9C9Y - chains A and B of the 3 polymer chains in the assembly; structure by electron microscopy, 3.35 A resolution.

# Chain A
Molecule: DNA topoisomerase 3-beta-1
Organism: Homo sapiens
Notes: EC 5.6.2.1
UniProtKB: O95985 (TOP3B_HUMAN); residue numbers follow UniProt; this construct covers 1-611
Amino-acid sequence (612 residues; numbered 0 to 611; the number before each row is that of its first residue; numbering starts at 0):
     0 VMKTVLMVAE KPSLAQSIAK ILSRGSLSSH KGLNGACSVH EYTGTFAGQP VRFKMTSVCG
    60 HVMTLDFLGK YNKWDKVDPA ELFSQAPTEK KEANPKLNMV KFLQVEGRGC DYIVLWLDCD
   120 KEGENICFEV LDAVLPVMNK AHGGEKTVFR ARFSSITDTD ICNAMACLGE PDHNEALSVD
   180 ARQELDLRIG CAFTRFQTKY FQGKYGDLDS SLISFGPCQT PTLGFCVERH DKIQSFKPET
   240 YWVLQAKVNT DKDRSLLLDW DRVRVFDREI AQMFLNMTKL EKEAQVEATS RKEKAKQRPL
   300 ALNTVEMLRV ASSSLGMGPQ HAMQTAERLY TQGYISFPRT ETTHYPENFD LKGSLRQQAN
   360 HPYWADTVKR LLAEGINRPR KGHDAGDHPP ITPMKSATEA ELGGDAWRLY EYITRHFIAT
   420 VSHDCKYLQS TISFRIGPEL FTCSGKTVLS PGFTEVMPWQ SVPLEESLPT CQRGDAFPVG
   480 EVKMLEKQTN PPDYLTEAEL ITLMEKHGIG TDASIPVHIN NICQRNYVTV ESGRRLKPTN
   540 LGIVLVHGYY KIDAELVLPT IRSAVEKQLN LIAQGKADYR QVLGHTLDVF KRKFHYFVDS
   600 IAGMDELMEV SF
Construct notes: expression tag (0); engineered mutation Phe336 (Tyr in O95985)
Bound ions: Mn2+ site 1: Glu9, Asp117 (shared with 1 residue of chain C); Mn2+ site 2: Glu340, Asp511
From the paper describing this entry:
  - Mn2+ coordination: Glu9, Asp117, Glu340, Asp511
  - mutagenesis - Y336F: abolished catalytic activity
  - binding site for the 8-nt DNA strand: Lys10, Trp73, Arg338
  - catalytic residues: Lys10, Arg338

# Chain B
Molecule: Tudor domain-containing protein 3
Organism: Homo sapiens
Notes: fragment: DUF-OB fold
UniProtKB: Q9H7E2 (TDRD3_HUMAN), isoform Q9H7E2-3; residue numbers follow UniProt; this construct covers 1-161
Amino-acid sequence (161 residues; each row starts with the number of its first residue):
     1 MAQVAGAALS QAGWYLSDEG IEACTSSPDK VNVNDIILIA LNTDLRTIGK KFLPSDINSG
    61 KVEKLEGPCV LQIQKIRNVA APKDNEESQA APRMLRLQMT DGHISCTAVE FSYMSKISLN
   121 TPPGTKVKLS GIVDIKNGFL LLNDSNTTVL GGEVEHLIEK W

# Chain A / chain B interface
Residue-residue contacts (19; chain A residue first):
  Glu238(A) - Lys83(B)
  Asp260(A) - Pro92(B)
  Arg261(A) - Met94(B)
  Arg261(A) - Phe111(B)
  Arg263(A) - Ala80(B)
  Arg263(A) - Ala90(B)
  Phe265(A) - Val79(B)
  Phe265(A) - Ala81(B)
  Phe265(A) - Pro82(B)
  Asp266(A) - Val79(B)
  Asp266(A) - Arg96(B)  salt bridge
  Glu268(A) - Phe139(B)
  Ile269(A) - Met94(B)  hydrophobic
  Ile269(A) - Phe139(B)  hydrophobic
  Met272(A) - Lys136(B)
  Phe273(A) - Met94(B)  hydrophobic
  Phe273(A) - Phe111(B)  hydrophobic
  Asn275(A) - Asn137(B)
  Met276(A) - Lys136(B)
Also at the interface, not in a pair above, chain A (15 interface residues in all): Val262, Val264, Pro437
Also at the interface, not in a pair above, chain B (16 interface residues in all): Arg77, Ala91, Val109

# In short
15 residues of chain A face 16 of chain B across their interface; the contacts include 1 salt bridge. The
salt-bridged pair is Asp266(A)-Arg96(B). Glu9(A) and Asp117(A) coordinate Mn2+ site 1. Glu340(A) and Asp511(A)
form the Mn2+ site 2. The paper reports catalytic residues Lys10(A) and Arg338(A); Y336F of chain A abolishes
catalytic activity.
Chain A is DNA topoisomerase 3-beta-1 and chain B is Tudor domain-containing protein 3, both from Homo
sapiens; the structure, Human TOP3B-TDRD3 core complex in DNA pre-cleavage state, was determined by electron
microscopy, deposited together with 9C9W, 9CA0, 9CA1, 9CA4, 9CAG, 9CAH and 3 further entries.
